2VLK - chains D and E of the 5 polymer chains in the assembly; structure by X-ray diffraction, 2.50 A resolution.

== Chain D ==
Protein: JM22 TCR alpha chain
Organism: Homo sapiens
Amino-acid sequence (201 residues; each row starts with the number of its first residue):
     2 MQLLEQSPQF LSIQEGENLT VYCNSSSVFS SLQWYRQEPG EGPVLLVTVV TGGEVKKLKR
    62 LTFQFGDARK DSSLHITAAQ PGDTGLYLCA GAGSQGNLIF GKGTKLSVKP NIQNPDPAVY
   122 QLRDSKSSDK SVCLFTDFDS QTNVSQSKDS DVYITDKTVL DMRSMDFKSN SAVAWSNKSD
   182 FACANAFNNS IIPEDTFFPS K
Not modelled in the structure: 2, 202
Disulfides: Cys24-Cys90, Cys134-Cys184

== Chain E ==
Protein: JM22 TCR beta chain
Organism: Homo sapiens
Amino-acid sequence (244 residues; row label = number of the first residue in the row):
     1 MVDGGITQSP KYLFRKEGQN VTLSCEQNLN HDAMYWYRQD PGQGLRLIYY SQIVNDFQKG
    61 DIAEGYSVSR EKKESFPLTV TSAQKNPTAF YLCASSSRSS YEQYFGPGTR LTVTEDLKNV
   121 FPPEVAVFEP SEAEISHTQK ATLVCLATGF YPDHVELSWW VNGKEVHSGV STDPQPLKEQ
   181 PALNDSRYSL SSRLRVSATF WQNPRNHFRC QVQFYGLSEN DEWTQDRAKP VTQIVSAEAW
   241 GRAD
Not modelled in the structure: 1-4
Disulfides: Cys25-Cys93, Cys145-Cys210

== Interface between chain D and chain E ==
Residue-residue contacts (81):
  Gln34(D) - Glu102(E)
  Tyr36(D) - Gln103(E)  hydrogen bond (side chain-backbone)
  Tyr36(D) - Phe105(E)  hydrophobic
  Gln38(D) - Gln39(E)  hydrogen bond
  Gly41(D) - Phe90(E)
  Glu42(D) - Phe90(E)
  Gly43(D) - Leu92(E)
  Gly43(D) - Gly106(E)
  Pro44(D) - Leu92(E)
  Pro44(D) - Phe105(E)
  Leu46(D) - Glu102(E)
  Leu46(D) - Tyr104(E)
  Thr49(D) - Tyr101(E)
  Thr49(D) - Glu102(E)  hydrogen bond
  Ala93(D) - Ser100(E)
  Gly94(D) - Ser100(E)  hydrogen bond (backbone-side chain)
  Gln96(D) - Tyr50(E)  hydrogen bond (backbone-side chain)
  Gln96(D) - Gln52(E)  hydrogen bond (backbone-side chain)
  Gln96(D) - Gln58(E)
  Gly97(D) - Tyr35(E)  hydrogen bond (backbone-side chain)
  Gly97(D) - Tyr50(E)
  Gly97(D) - Gln52(E)
  Gly97(D) - Ser99(E)
  Gly97(D) - Ser100(E)
  Asn98(D) - Tyr35(E)
  Asn98(D) - Leu47(E)
  Asn98(D) - Tyr50(E)
  Asn98(D) - Ser100(E)
  Leu99(D) - Ser100(E)
  Leu99(D) - Tyr101(E)
  Leu99(D) - Gln103(E)
  Phe101(D) - Tyr37(E)
  Phe101(D) - Phe105(E)  hydrophobic
  Asp117(D) - His137(E)  salt bridge
  Tyr121(D) - Ser131(E)
  Tyr121(D) - Ala133(E)
  Tyr121(D) - Glu134(E)
  Tyr121(D) - His137(E)
  Tyr121(D) - Thr138(E)
  Gln122(D) - Ser131(E)
  Leu123(D) - Phe128(E)
  Leu123(D) - Glu129(E)
  Leu123(D) - Thr142(E)
  Leu123(D) - Val144(E)  hydrophobic
  Arg124(D) - Phe128(E)
  Arg124(D) - Glu129(E)  salt bridge
  Arg124(D) - Pro130(E)
  Asp125(D) - Ala126(E)
  Asp125(D) - Val127(E)
  Asp125(D) - Phe128(E)
  Asp125(D) - Glu129(E)
  Ser126(D) - Val127(E)  hydrogen bond (backbone-backbone)
  Ser126(D) - Glu129(E)
  Ser126(D) - Glu238(E)  hydrogen bond (side chain-backbone)
  Lys131(D) - Ala126(E)
  Ser132(D) - Phe128(E)
  Val133(D) - Phe128(E)  hydrophobic
  Leu135(D) - Thr142(E)
  Thr137(D) - Arg195(E)
  Asp138(D) - Arg195(E)  salt bridge
  Tyr154(D) - Glu179(E)
  Ile155(D) - Leu177(E)
  Thr156(D) - Ser191(E)
  Thr159(D) - Pro174(E)
  Thr159(D) - Arg193(E)  hydrogen bond
  Val160(D) - Ser171(E)
  Leu161(D) - Gly169(E)
  Leu161(D) - Ser171(E)
  Leu161(D) - Arg193(E)
  Leu161(D) - Arg195(E)
  Asp162(D) - Gly169(E)  hydrogen bond (backbone-backbone)
  Met163(D) - Arg195(E)
  Arg164(D) - Ser168(E)
  Met166(D) - Lys140(E)
  Phe168(D) - Lys140(E)
  Ser170(D) - Arg195(E)  hydrogen bond
  Ser172(D) - Arg193(E)
  Trp176(D) - Leu146(E)
  Trp176(D) - Ser189(E)
  Phe198(D) - His137(E)
  Pro200(D) - Ala133(E)  hydrophobic
Interface residues without a listed pair, chain D (53 interface residues in all): Ser32, Pro40, Leu87, Leu89, Lys106, Asp157, Val174, Ser201
Interface residues without a listed pair, chain E (56 interface residues in all): Gly42, Gln43, Leu45, Pro107, Glu132, His167, Val170, Thr172, Asp173, Gln175, Val196, Ser197, Ala239, Arg242

== In short ==
53 residues of chain D face 56 of chain E across their interface, with 12 hydrogen bonds and 3 salt bridges.
Polar contacts include Asp117(D)-His137(E), Arg124(D)-Glu129(E) and Asp138(D)-Arg195(E).
Chain D is JM22 TCR alpha chain and chain E is JM22 TCR beta chain, both from Homo sapiens; the structure, The
Structural Dynamics and Energetics of an Immunodominant T-cell Receptor are Programmed by its Vbeta Domain,
was determined by X-ray diffraction together with 2VLJ, 2VLL, 2VLM and 2VLR from the same study.
